4A9U - chain A; structure by X-ray diffraction, 2.48 A resolution.

== Chain A ==
Molecule: Serine/threonine-protein kinase CHK2
Organism: Homo sapiens
Notes: EC 2.7.11.1; fragment: kinase domain, residues 210-531
UniProtKB: O96017 (CHK2_HUMAN); residue numbers follow UniProt; this construct covers 210-531
Chain sequence (329 residues; numbered 203 to 531; the number before each row is that of its first residue):
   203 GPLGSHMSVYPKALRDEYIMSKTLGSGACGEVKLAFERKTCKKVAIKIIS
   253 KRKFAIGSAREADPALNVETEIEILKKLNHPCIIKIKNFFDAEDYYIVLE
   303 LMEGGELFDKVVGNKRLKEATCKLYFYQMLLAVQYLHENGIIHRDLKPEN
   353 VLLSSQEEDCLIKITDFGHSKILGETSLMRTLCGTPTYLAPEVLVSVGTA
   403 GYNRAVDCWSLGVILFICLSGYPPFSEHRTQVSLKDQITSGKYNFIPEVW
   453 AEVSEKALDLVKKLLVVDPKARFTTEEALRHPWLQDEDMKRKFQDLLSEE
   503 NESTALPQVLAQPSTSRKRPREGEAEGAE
Disordered / not traced: 203-208, 229-232, 254-264, 376-377, 514-531
Differences from the reference sequence: expression tag (203-209)
Small-molecule neighbours: A9U (2-{4-[(1-benzylpiperidin-4-yl)methoxy]phenyl}-1H-benzimidazole-6-carboxamide): L226, V234, A247, K249, E273, I286, L301, L303, M304, E305, G306, G307, E308, N352, L354, Q358, T367, D368
UniProt features mapped onto this chain:
  - region: D368 to E394 (T-loop/activation segment)
  - active site: D347 (Proton acceptor)
  - binding site (ATP): G227 to V234, K249, E302 to E308, E351, N352, D368
  - modified residue: S379 (Phosphoserine), T383 (Phosphothreonine), T387 (Phosphothreonine), S456 (Phosphoserine)
  - natural variant: E239 (E239K: In prostate cancer), I251 (I251F: In prostate cancer; uncertain significance), R318 (R318H: In prostate cancer; uncertain significance), T323 (T323P: In prostate cancer), Y327 (Y327C: In prostate cancer; uncertain significance), H371 (H371Y: Confers a moderate risk of breast cancer), Y390 (Y390C: In BC), S428 (S428F: May increase breast cancer risk), T476 (T476K: In prostate cancer)
  - mutagenesis: D347 (D347A: Loss of kinase activity and of the ability to phosphorylate CDC25A), D368 (D368N: Loss of autophosphorylation activity), S379 (S379A: Abrogates autophosphorylation at Ser-379 and prevents ubiquitination), T383 (T383A: Loss of phosphorylation in response to ionizing radiation), T387 (T387A: Loss of phosphorylation in response to ionizing radiation), S456 (S456A: Increased ubiquitination and degradation by the proteasome)
What the authors report for this chain:
  - binding site for A9U: L226, V234, K249, E308, L354, T367

== Summary ==
Chain A binds compound A9U. From UniProt: active-site residue D347, 19 ATP-binding residues and 6 mutagenesis
sites. From the paper: a binding site for A9U at L226, V234 and K249 among others.
Chain A is Serine/threonine-protein kinase CHK2 (Homo sapiens); the structure, Crystal structure of human CHK2
in complex with benzimidazole carboxamide inhibitor, was determined by X-ray diffraction, deposited together
with 4A9R, 4A9S and 4A9T.
